6TEB - chains A and B of the 4 polymer chains in the assembly; structure by electron microscopy, 4.14 A resolution (low resolution: residue-level contacts below are approximate; hydrogen-bond / salt-bridge calls are withheld).

== Chain A (and B) ==
Name: Tail tube protein Rcc01691
Organism: Rhodobacter capsulatus DE442
Notes: chain B of this document is another copy of the same molecule, construct and numbering; everything in this record applies to it too
UniProt: D5ATZ7 (D5ATZ7_RHOCB); numbering as in UniProt (aligned over 1-137)
Amino-acid sequence (137 residues; each row starts with the number of its first residue):
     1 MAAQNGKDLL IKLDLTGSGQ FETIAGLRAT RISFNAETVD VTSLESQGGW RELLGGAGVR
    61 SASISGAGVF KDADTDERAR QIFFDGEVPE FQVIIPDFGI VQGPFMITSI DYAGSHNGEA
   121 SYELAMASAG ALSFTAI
Unresolved in the structure: 1-2, 16-19, 137

== Interface between chain A and chain B ==
Pairs across the interface (69):
  Val59(A) with Gly49(B); Arg51(B)
  Arg60(A) with Gly48(B); Gly49(B); Trp50(B); Arg51(B)
  Ser61(A) with Trp50(B); Arg51(B)
  Phe70(A) with Gln4(B); Ile95(B); Asp97(B); Phe98(B)
  Lys71(A) with Ala3(B)
  Asp72(A) with Asp97(B); Phe98(B)
  Asp76(A) with Phe98(B)
  Phe83(A) with Asn35(B); Ala36(B); Arg60(B)
  Gly86(A) with Gly56(B)
  Met106(A) with Leu53(B); Gly55(B)
  Thr108(A) with Asn35(B); Ala36(B); Thr38(B)
  Ser109(A) with Phe34(B); Asn35(B)
  Ile110(A) with Phe34(B)
  Asp111(A) with Arg31(B); Ile32(B); Ser33(B)
  Tyr112(A) with Arg31(B); Ile32(B); Phe34(B); Phe98(B)
  Ala113(A) with Leu9(B); Thr30(B); Arg31(B)
  Gly114(A) with Leu9(B); Ala29(B); Thr30(B)
  Ser115(A) with Gly6(B); Lys7(B); Arg28(B); Ala29(B)
  His116(A) with Lys7(B); Leu27(B); Arg28(B)
  Gly118(A) with Asn5(B); Gly6(B)
  Glu119(A) with Gln4(B); Gly6(B)
  Ala120(A) with Gln4(B); Gly6(B); Leu9(B); Pro96(B)
  Ala127(A) with Arg51(B)
  Ser128(A) with Arg51(B); Leu53(B)
  Ala129(A) with Arg51(B); Glu52(B); Leu53(B)
  Gly130(A) with Trp50(B); Arg51(B); Glu52(B)
  Ala131(A) with Gln47(B); Trp50(B); Glu52(B)
  Leu132(A) with Trp50(B)
Interface residues without a listed pair, chain A (34 interface residues in all): Phe34, Ala62, Glu77, Arg80, Phe84, Val88
Interface residues without a listed pair, chain B (33 interface residues in all): Leu54, Phe134

== Overview ==
Chain A and chain B form an interface of 34 and 33 residues respectively.
Chain A and chain B are both Tail tube protein Rcc01691 (Rhodobacter capsulatus DE442); the structure,
Tail-baseplate interface of native GTA particle computed with C6 symmetry, was determined by electron
microscopy together with 6TB9, 6TBA, 6TE8, 6TE9, 6TEH, 6TO8 and 3 further entries from the same study.
